PDB entry 5WNP | X-ray diffraction, 3.30 A resolution | chains A and P of the 23 polymer chains in the assembly

== Chain A ==
Molecule: 16S Ribosomal RNA rRNA
From: Thermus thermophilus (strain HB8 / ATCC 27634 / DSM 579)
Sequence (1522 nucleotides; numbered 0 to 1544 plus 19 insertion-coded residues; 42 numbers in that range are skipped by the numbering (no residue carries them; nothing is unmodelled there); the number before each row is that of its first residue; a row labelled like 190A-190L holds insertion residues (190A, then the next letters in order); numbering starts at 0):
     0 UUUGUUGGAGAGUUUGAUCCUGGCUCAGGGUGAACGCUGGCGGCGUGCCU
    50 AAGACAUGCAAGUCGUGCGGG
    73 CCGCGGGGUUUU
    88 ACUCCG
    95 UGGUC
   101 AGCGGCGGACGGGUGAGUAACGCGUGGGU
  129A G
   130 ACCUACCCGGAAGAGGGGGACAACCCGGGGAAACUCGGGCUAAUCCCCCA
   180 UGUGGACCCGC
190A-190L CCCUUGGGGUGU
   191 GUCCAAAGGGCUUU
   216 GCCCGCUUCCGGAUGGGCCCGCGUCCCAUCAGCUAGUUGGUGGGGUAAUG
   266 GCCCACCAAGGCGACGACGGGUAGCCGGUCUGAGAGGAUGGCCGGCCACA
   316 GGGGCACUGAGACACGGGCCCCACUCCUACGGGAGGCAGCAGUUAGGAAU
   366 CUUCCGCAAUGGGCGCAAGCCUGACGGAGCGACGCCGCUUGGAGGAAGAA
   416 GCCCUUCGGGGUGUAAACUCCUGAA
   442 CCCGGGACGAAACCCCCGACGA
   474 GGGGACUGACGGUACCGGG
   494 GUAAUAGCGCCGGCCAACUCCGUGCCAGCAGCCGCGGUAAUACGGAGGGC
   544 GCGAGCGUUACCCGGAUUCACUGGGCGUAAAGGGCGUGUAGGCGGCCUGG
   594 GGCGUCCCAUGUGAAAGACCACGGCUCAACCGUGGGGGAGCGUGGGAUAC
   644 GCUCAGGCUAGACGGUGGGAGAGGGUGGUGGAAUUCCCGGAGUAGCGGUG
   694 AAAUGCGCAGAUACCGGGAGGAACGCCGAUGGCGAAGGCAGCCACCUGGU
   744 CCACCCGUGACGCUGAGGCGCGAAAGCGUGGGGAGCAAACCGGAUUAGAU
   794 ACCCGGGUAGUCCACGCCCUAAACGAUGCGCGCUAGGUCUCUGGGUCU
   848 CCUGGGGGCCGAAGCUAACGCGUUAAGCGCGCCGCCUGGGGAGUACGGCC
   898 GCAAGGCUGAAACUCAAAGGAAUUGACGGGGGCCCGCACAAGCGGUGGAG
   948 CAUGUGGUUUAAUUCGAAGXAACGCGAAGAACCUUACCAGGCCUUGACAU
   998 GCUAGG
 1003A G
  1004 AACCCGGGUGAAAGCCUGGGGUGCCCC
1030A-1030D GCGA
  1031 GGGGAGCCCUAGCACAGGUGCUGCAUGGCCGUCGUCAGCUCGUGCCGUGA
  1081 GGUGUUGGGUUAAGUCCCGCAACGAGCGCAACCCCCGCCGUUAGUUGCCA
  1131 GCGGUUCGGCCGGGCACUCUAACGGGACUGCCCGCGAAA
  1171 GCGGGAGGAAGGAGGGGACGACGUCUGGUCAGCAUGGCCCUUACGGCCUG
  1221 GGCGACACACGUGCUACAAUGCCCACUACAAAGCGAUGCCACCCGGCAAC
  1271 GGGGAGCUAAUCGCAAAAAGGUGGGCCCAGUUCGGAUUGGGGUCUGCAAC
  1321 CCGACCCCAUGAAGCCGGAAUCGCUAGUAAUCGCGGAUCAG
 1361A C
  1362 CAUGCCGCGGUGAAUACGUUCCCGGGCCUUGUACACACXGCCXGUXACGC
  1412 CAUGGGAGCGGGCUCUACCCGAAGUCGCCGGG
  1446 AGCCUACGGG
  1459 CAGGCGCCGAGGGUAGGGCCCGUGACUGGGGCGAAGUCGUAACAAGGUAG
  1509 CUGUACCGGAAGGUGCGGCUGGAUCCACUCCUUUCU
Unresolved in the structure: 0-4, 1534-1538
Differences from the reference sequence: conflict C1534 (A132811 in 55771382), A1535 (C132812 in 55771382)
Modified positions: PSU (pseudouridine-5'-monophosphate) at position 516, 7MG (7N-methyl-8-hydroguanosine-5'-monophosphate) at position 527, M2G (N2-dimethylguanosine-5'-monophosphate) at position 966, 5MC (5-methylcytidine-5'-monophosphate) at position 967, 2MG (2N-methylguanosine-5'-monophosphate) at position 1207, 5MC (5-methylcytidine-5'-monophosphate) at position 1400, 4OC (4n,o2'-methylcytidine-5'-monophosphate) at position 1402, 5MC (5-methylcytidine-5'-monophosphate) at position 1404, 5MC (5-methylcytidine-5'-monophosphate) at position 1407, UR3 (3-methyluridine-5'-monophoshate) at position 1498, MA6 (6N-dimethyladenosine-5'-monophoshate) at position 1518, MA6 (6N-dimethyladenosine-5'-monophoshate) at position 1519, PSU (pseudouridine-5'-monophosphate) at position 1540, PSU (pseudouridine-5'-monophosphate) at position 1541
Metal / ion sites: Mg2+ site 1: U5, G6 (shared with 1 residue of chain D); K+ site 1 near U14 (its only coordinating residue here); Mg2+ site 2 near G15 (its only coordinating residue here); Mg2+ site 3 near G21 (its only coordinating residue here); Mg2+ site 4 near G28 (its only coordinating residue here); Mg2+ site 5 near G46 (its only coordinating residue here); Mg2+ site 6 near A53 (its only coordinating residue here); Mg2+ site 7 near G61 (its only coordinating residue here); Mg2+ site 8: G70, U98; Mg2+ site 9 near U81 (its only coordinating residue here); Mg2+ site 10 near U83 (its only coordinating residue here); Mg2+ site 11 near G107 (its only coordinating residue here); 14 more K+ sites not listed; 77 more Mg2+ sites not listed

== Chain P ==
Name: 30S ribosomal protein S16
From: Thermus thermophilus (strain HB8 / ATCC 27634 / DSM 579)
UniProtKB: Q5SJH3 (RS16_THET8); residues 1-84 here = UniProt positions 1-84
Chain sequence (84 residues; numbered 1 to 84; the number before each row is that of its first residue):
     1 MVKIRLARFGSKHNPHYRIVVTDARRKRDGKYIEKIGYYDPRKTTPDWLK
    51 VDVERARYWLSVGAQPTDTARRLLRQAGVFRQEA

== Chain A / chain P interface ==
Pairs across the interface - 90 pairs, chain A then chain P:
  C43(A) - Lys12(P)  phosphate contact
  C43(A) - His13(P)  phosphate contact
  G44(A) - Ser11(P)  phosphate contact
  G44(A) - Lys12(P)  hydrogen bond to the phosphate
  C110(A) - Arg25(P)  hydrogen bond to the sugar
  G111(A) - Arg25(P)  sugar contact
  G112(A) - Lys27(P)  salt bridge to the phosphate
  A134(A) - Met1(P)  base contact
  A134(A) - Arg25(P)  base contact
  C135(A) - Met1(P)  hydrogen bond to the base
  C136(A) - Met1(P)  sugar contact
  C136(A) - Gly63(P)  hydrogen bond to the sugar
  C136(A) - Gln65(P)  hydrogen bond to the sugar
  C137(A) - Ser61(P)  hydrogen bond to the sugar
  C137(A) - Val62(P)  sugar contact
  C137(A) - Gly63(P)  sugar contact
  G227(A) - Val62(P)  hydrogen bond to the base
  A228(A) - Val2(P)  sugar contact
  A228(A) - Trp59(P)  sugar contact
  U229(A) - Asp23(P)  hydrogen bond to the sugar
  U229(A) - Ile33(P)  sugar contact
  G230(A) - Asp23(P)  sugar contact
  G230(A) - Arg25(P)  sugar contact
  G309(A) - Lys27(P)  phosphate contact
  G309(A) - Asp29(P)  sugar contact
  G309(A) - Gly30(P)  phosphate contact
  G309(A) - Lys31(P)  phosphate contact
  G310(A) - Arg26(P)  phosphate contact
  G310(A) - Lys27(P)  salt bridge to the phosphate
  G310(A) - Gly30(P)  phosphate contact
  G310(A) - Lys31(P)  hydrogen bond to the phosphate
  C311(A) - Arg26(P)  salt bridge to the phosphate
  A374(A) - Tyr17(P)  hydrogen bond to the sugar
  U375(A) - Leu6(P)  hydrogen bond to the sugar
  U375(A) - Tyr17(P)  hydrogen bond to the sugar
  U375(A) - Arg28(P)  hydrogen bond to the base
  U375(A) - Thr69(P)  hydrogen bond to the phosphate
  G376(A) - Arg5(P)  hydrogen bond to the phosphate
  G376(A) - Leu6(P)  hydrogen bond to the phosphate
  G376(A) - Arg28(P)  sugar contact
  G376(A) - Thr67(P)  hydrogen bond to the phosphate
  G377(A) - Lys3(P)  salt bridge to the phosphate
  G377(A) - Arg5(P)  salt bridge to the phosphate
  G377(A) - Ala24(P)  sugar contact
  C390(A) - Arg28(P)  hydrogen bond to the phosphate
  G391(A) - Arg8(P)  phosphate contact
  G391(A) - Arg28(P)  salt bridge to the phosphate
  G392(A) - Arg8(P)  salt bridge to the phosphate
  G392(A) - Lys12(P)  phosphate contact
  G392(A) - His13(P)  salt bridge to the phosphate
  A393(A) - Lys12(P)  salt bridge to the phosphate
  A393(A) - His13(P)  salt bridge to the phosphate
  C449(A) - Arg42(P)  base contact
  C449(A) - Lys43(P)  phosphate contact
  G450(A) - Pro15(P)  sugar contact
  G450(A) - Pro41(P)  sugar contact
  G450(A) - Lys43(P)  salt bridge to the phosphate
  A452(A) - Lys43(P)  salt bridge to the phosphate
  A452(A) - Arg72(P)  hydrogen bond to the sugar
  A453(A) - Asp68(P)  hydrogen bond to the sugar
  A453(A) - Arg72(P)  sugar contact
  C454(A) - Asp68(P)  hydrogen bond to the sugar
  G462(A) - Gln82(P)  base contact
  A463(A) - Arg75(P)  salt bridge to the phosphate
  A463(A) - Phe80(P)  sugar contact
  A463(A) - Arg81(P)  sugar contact
  A463(A) - Gln82(P)  hydrogen bond to the sugar
  A463(A) - Glu83(P)  hydrogen bond to the sugar
  G474(A) - Arg75(P)  salt bridge to the phosphate
  G474(A) - Arg81(P)  salt bridge to the phosphate
  G474(A) - Glu83(P)  sugar contact
  A607(A) - Lys31(P)  base contact
  A608(A) - Arg18(P)  hydrogen bond to the phosphate
  A608(A) - Tyr32(P)  sugar contact
  A609(A) - Arg18(P)  salt bridge to the phosphate
  G616(A) - Thr45(P)  sugar contact
  G617(A) - Asn14(P)  base contact
  G617(A) - Thr44(P)  sugar contact
  C623(A) - Ser11(P)  sugar contact
  C624(A) - Phe9(P)  phosphate contact
  C624(A) - Gly10(P)  phosphate contact
  C624(A) - Ser11(P)  sugar contact
  C624(A) - Asn14(P)  sugar contact
  C624(A) - His16(P)  sugar contact
  G625(A) - Phe9(P)  phosphate contact
  G625(A) - His16(P)  sugar contact
  U626(A) - Arg18(P)  salt bridge to the phosphate
  U626(A) - Tyr38(P)  phosphate contact
  G627(A) - Lys35(P)  salt bridge to the phosphate
  G627(A) - Lys50(P)  salt bridge to the phosphate
Interface residues without a listed pair, chain A (48 interface residues in all): G231, A325, G378, A451, G475, C483
Interface residues without a listed pair, chain P (51 interface residues in all): Tyr39, Tyr58

== Summary ==
48 residues of chain A face 51 of chain P across their interface; the contacts include 24 hydrogen bonds and
19 salt bridges. Polar contacts include C135(A)-Met1(P), G227(A)-Val62(P) and U375(A)-Arg28(P). U5(A) and
G6(A) coordinate Mg2+ site 1. G70(A) and U98(A) form the Mg2+ site 8.
Here chain A is 16S Ribosomal RNA rRNA and chain P is 30S ribosomal protein S16, both from Thermus
thermophilus (strain HB8 / ATCC 27634 / DSM 579). Entry 5WNP (Crystal Structure of 30S ribosomal subunit from
Thermus thermophilus) was determined by X-ray diffraction, deposited together with 5WNQ, 5WNR, 5WNS, 5WNT,
5WNU and 5WNV.
